Entry 5IVZ (X-ray diffraction, 2.48 A resolution); this record covers chains A and B of the 3 polymer chains in the assembly.

[Chain A]
Molecule: Cetuximab Fab, light chain
From: Mus MUSCULUS, homo sapiens
Notes: antibody fragment or engineered binder
Amino-acid sequence (213 residues; each row starts with the number of its first residue):
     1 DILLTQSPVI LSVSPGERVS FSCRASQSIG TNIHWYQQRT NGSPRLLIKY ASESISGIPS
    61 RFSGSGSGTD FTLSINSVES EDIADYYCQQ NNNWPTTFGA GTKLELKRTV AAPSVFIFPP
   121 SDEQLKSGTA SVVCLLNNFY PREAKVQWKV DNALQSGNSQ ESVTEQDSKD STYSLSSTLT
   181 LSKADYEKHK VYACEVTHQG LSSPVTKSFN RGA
Cystine bridges: Cys23-Cys88, Cys134-Cys194

[Chain B]
Molecule: Cetuximab Fab, heavy chain
From: Mus MUSCULUS, homo sapiens
Notes: antibody fragment or engineered binder
Amino-acid sequence (221 residues; numbered 1 to 221; the number before each row is that of its first residue):
     1 QVQLKQSGPG LVQPSQSLSI TCTVSGFSLT NYGVHWVRQS PGKGLEWLGV IWSGGNTDYN
    61 TPFTSRLSIN KDNSKSQVFF KMNSLQSNDT AIYYCARALT YYDYEFAYWG QGTLVTVSAA
   121 STKGPSVFPL APSSKSTSGG TAALGCLVKD YFPEPVTVSW NSGALTSGVH TFPAVLQSSG
   181 LYSLSSVVTV PSSSLGTQTY ICNVNHKPSN TKVDKRVEPK S
Disordered / not traced: 134-137, 221
Cystine bridges: Cys22-Cys95, Cys146-Cys202

[How chain A and chain B interact]
Residue-residue contacts (58; chain A residue first):
  His34(A) with Glu105(B)
  Tyr36(A) with Tyr104(B); Phe106(B), hydrogen bond (side chain-backbone); Trp109(B), hydrophobic
  Gln38(A) with Gln39(B), hydrogen bond; Tyr94(B), hydrogen bond
  Gly42(A) with Tyr94(B)
  Ser43(A) with Tyr94(B); Trp109(B); Gly110(B), hydrogen bond (side chain-backbone); Gln111(B)
  Pro44(A) with Trp109(B), hydrogen bond (backbone-side chain)
  Leu46(A) with Phe106(B); Ala107(B), hydrophobic
  Lys49(A) with Leu99(B)
  Tyr50(A) with Asp103(B), hydrogen bond
  Tyr87(A) with Gln39(B), hydrogen bond; Leu45(B), hydrophobic
  Gln89(A) with Tyr104(B), hydrogen bond (side chain-backbone); Phe106(B)
  Asn91(A) with Tyr104(B)
  Trp94(A) with Trp47(B); Tyr59(B); Thr61(B)
  Pro95(A) with Asn60(B)
  Thr96(A) with Trp47(B)
  Phe98(A) with Leu45(B), hydrophobic
  Phe116(A) with Ala143(B), hydrophobic
  Phe118(A) with Leu130(B); Ala131(B); Ala143(B)
  Ser121(A) with Phe128(B); Pro129(B)
  Asp122(A) with Lys220(B)
  Glu123(A) with Phe128(B)
  Gln124(A) with Phe128(B); Lys149(B)
  Ser131(A) with Leu147(B); Lys149(B)
  Val133(A) with Leu130(B), hydrophobic
  Leu135(A) with Phe172(B), hydrophobic; Val187(B), hydrophobic
  Asn137(A) with His170(B), hydrogen bond; Thr189(B)
  Asn138(A) with His170(B), hydrogen bond
  Gln160(A) with Val175(B); Leu176(B), hydrogen bond (side chain-backbone); Gln177(B)
  Glu161(A) with Val175(B)
  Ser162(A) with Phe172(B); Pro173(B), hydrogen bond (side chain-backbone); Val175(B)
  Val163(A) with Pro173(B)
  Thr164(A) with Phe172(B)
  Ser174(A) with His170(B), hydrogen bond; Phe172(B)
  Leu175(A) with Phe172(B)
  Ser176(A) with Phe172(B)
Interface residues without a listed pair, chain A (36 interface residues in all): Pro120
Interface residues without a listed pair, chain B (39 interface residues in all): Gly112, Pro132, Thr141, Leu144, Thr171, Ser185, Lys215

[Overview]
Chain A and chain B form an interface of 36 and 39 residues respectively; the contacts include 13 hydrogen
bonds. Polar contacts include Tyr36(A)-Phe106(B), Gln38(A)-Gln39(B) and Gln38(A)-Tyr94(B).
Here chain A is Cetuximab Fab, light chain and chain B is Cetuximab Fab, heavy chain, both from Mus MUSCULUS,
homo sapiens. Entry 5IVZ (Cetuximab Fab in complex with Arg8Cir meditope variant) was determined by X-ray
diffraction together with 5ETU, 5EUK, 5F88, 5FF6, 5I2I, 5IOP and 7 further entries from the same study.
